Entry 6Y91 (X-ray diffraction, 2.50 A resolution); this record covers chains B and C of the 4 polymer chains in the assembly.

# Chain B (and C)
Molecule: Malate dehydrogenase
From: Plasmodium falciparum
Notes: EC 1.1.1.37; chain C of this document is another copy of the same molecule, construct and numbering; everything in this record applies to it too
UniProt: Q6VVP7 (Q6VVP7_PLAFA); residue numbers follow UniProt; this construct covers 1-313
Amino-acid sequence (324 residues; numbered 1 to 324; the number before each row is that of its first residue):
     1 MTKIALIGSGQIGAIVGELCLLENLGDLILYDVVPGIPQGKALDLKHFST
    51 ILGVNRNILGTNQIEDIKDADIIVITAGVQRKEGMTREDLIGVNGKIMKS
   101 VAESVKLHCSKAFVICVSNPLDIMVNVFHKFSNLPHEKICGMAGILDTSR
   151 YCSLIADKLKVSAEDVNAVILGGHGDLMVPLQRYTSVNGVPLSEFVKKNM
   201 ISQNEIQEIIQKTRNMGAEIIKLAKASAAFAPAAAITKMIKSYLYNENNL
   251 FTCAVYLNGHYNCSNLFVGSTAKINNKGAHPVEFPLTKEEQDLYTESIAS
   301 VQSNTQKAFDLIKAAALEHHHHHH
Unresolved in the structure: 1, 80-89, 314-324 (chain C: 80-90, 173-174, 314-324)
Construct notes: expression tag (314-324)
Small-molecule neighbours: NAD (nicotinamide-adenine-dinucleotide): Gly8, Ser9, Gly10, Gln11, Ile12, Gly13, Tyr31, Asp32, Val33, Val34, Thr76, Ala77, Gly78, Val79, Asn94, Ile97, Val117, Ser118, Asn119, Leu121, Met142, Ala143, Leu146, His174, Ser227, Ala228, Pro232
What the authors report for this chain:
  - self-association interface (contacts with another copy of this molecule); pairs are residue here / residue on that copy: Arg183-Glu194 (salt bridge)
  - mutagenesis - V190I: decreased expression
  - catalytic residues: Arg81, Arg87, Asp147, Arg150, His174 (citing earlier work)

# Interface between chain B and chain C
Pairs across the interface (9):
  Asn24(B) - Lys241(C)
  Asn24(B) - Tyr245(C)
  Asn55(B) - Glu247(C)  hydrogen bond
  Arg56(B) - Tyr245(C)
  Lys241(B) - Asn24(C)
  Tyr245(B) - Asn24(C)
  Tyr245(B) - Arg56(C)
  Glu247(B) - Asn55(C)  hydrogen bond
  Asn249(B) - Asn55(C)
Also at the interface, not in a pair above, chain C (7 interface residues in all): Asn249

# Overview
The chain B/chain C interface involves 7 residues from each chain; the contacts include 2 hydrogen bonds. The
hydrogen-bonded pair is Asn55(B)-Glu247(C). Chain B binds NAD. The paper reports catalytic residues Arg81(B),
Arg87(B) and Asp147(B) among others; V190I of chain B reduces expression.
Chain B and chain C are both Malate dehydrogenase (Plasmodium falciparum); the structure, Crystal structure of
malate dehydrogenase from Plasmodium Falciparum in complex with NADH, was determined by X-ray diffraction
(same publication as 6R8G).
